5HZV - chain A; structure by X-ray diffraction, 2.70 A resolution.

== Chain A ==
Molecule: Maltose-binding periplasmic protein, Endoglin
Source organism: Escherichia coli (strain K12)
Reference sequence: chimeric construct of P0AEX9, P17813: residues 368-734 from P0AEX9 (MALE_ECOLI) positions 27-393 (UniProt number = residue number - 341); residues 738-981 from P17813 positions 338-581 (UniProt number = residue number - 400)
Chain sequence (626 residues; each row starts with the number of its first residue):
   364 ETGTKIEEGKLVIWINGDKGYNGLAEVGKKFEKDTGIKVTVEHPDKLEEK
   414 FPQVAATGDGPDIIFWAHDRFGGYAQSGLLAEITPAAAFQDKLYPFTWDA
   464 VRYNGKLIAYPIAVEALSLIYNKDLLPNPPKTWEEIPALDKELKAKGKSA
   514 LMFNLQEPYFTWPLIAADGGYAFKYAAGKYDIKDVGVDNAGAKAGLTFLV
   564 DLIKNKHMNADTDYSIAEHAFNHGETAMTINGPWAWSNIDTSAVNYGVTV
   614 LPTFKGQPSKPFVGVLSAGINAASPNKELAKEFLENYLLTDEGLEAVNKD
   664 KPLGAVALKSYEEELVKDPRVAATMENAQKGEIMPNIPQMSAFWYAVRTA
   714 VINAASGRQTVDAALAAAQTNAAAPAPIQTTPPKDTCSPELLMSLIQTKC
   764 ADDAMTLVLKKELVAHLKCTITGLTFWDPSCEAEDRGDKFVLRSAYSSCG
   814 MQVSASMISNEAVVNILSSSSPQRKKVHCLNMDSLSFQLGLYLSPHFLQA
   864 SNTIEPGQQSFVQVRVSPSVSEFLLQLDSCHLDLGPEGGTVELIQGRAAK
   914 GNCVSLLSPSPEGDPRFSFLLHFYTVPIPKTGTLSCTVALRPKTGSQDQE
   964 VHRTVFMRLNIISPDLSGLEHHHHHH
Not modelled in the structure: 364-367, 738-748, 977-989
Differences from the reference sequence: expression tag (364-367, 982-989); engineered mutation A449 (Asp108 in P0AEX9), A450 (Lys109 in P0AEX9), A539 (Glu198 in P0AEX9), A540 (Asn199 in P0AEX9), H582 (Ala241 in P0AEX9), H586 (Lys245 in P0AEX9), A606 (Lys265 in P0AEX9), V679 (Ala338 in P0AEX9), V684 (Ile343 in P0AEX9), A726 (Glu385 in P0AEX9), A729 (Lys388 in P0AEX9), A730 (Asp389 in P0AEX9), N734 (Arg393 in P0AEX9); linker (735-737)
Cystine bridges: C750-C782, C763-C842, C794-C812, C893-C949
Curated features (UniProtKB/Swiss-Prot):
  - motif: R799 to D801 (Cell attachment site)
What the authors report for this chain:
  - mutagenesis - C782S: abolished expression
  - disease-associated variants - L482H, L562R, C763Y, C782G, C782W, I784T, D791Y, S807N, S807Q, C812S, C812Y, R837W, C893Y, R929C: decreased expression (citing earlier work)

== Overview ==
From the paper: L482H, L562R and C763Y, among others, reduce expression; C782S abolishes expression; 15
substitutions were tested in all.
Chain A is Maltose-binding periplasmic protein, Endoglin (Escherichia coli (strain K12)); the structure,
Crystal structure of the zona pellucida module of human endoglin/CD105, was determined by X-ray diffraction,
deposited together with 5HZW, 5I04 and 5I05.
